8DES - chains A and E; structure by electron microscopy, 2.60 A resolution.

Chain A:
Protein: Major capsid protein
Organism: Escherichia phage EC6098
UniProt: A0A6G9L6B3 (A0A6G9L6B3_9VIRU); residues 1-566 here = UniProt positions 1-566
Sequence (566 residues; each row starts with the number of its first residue):
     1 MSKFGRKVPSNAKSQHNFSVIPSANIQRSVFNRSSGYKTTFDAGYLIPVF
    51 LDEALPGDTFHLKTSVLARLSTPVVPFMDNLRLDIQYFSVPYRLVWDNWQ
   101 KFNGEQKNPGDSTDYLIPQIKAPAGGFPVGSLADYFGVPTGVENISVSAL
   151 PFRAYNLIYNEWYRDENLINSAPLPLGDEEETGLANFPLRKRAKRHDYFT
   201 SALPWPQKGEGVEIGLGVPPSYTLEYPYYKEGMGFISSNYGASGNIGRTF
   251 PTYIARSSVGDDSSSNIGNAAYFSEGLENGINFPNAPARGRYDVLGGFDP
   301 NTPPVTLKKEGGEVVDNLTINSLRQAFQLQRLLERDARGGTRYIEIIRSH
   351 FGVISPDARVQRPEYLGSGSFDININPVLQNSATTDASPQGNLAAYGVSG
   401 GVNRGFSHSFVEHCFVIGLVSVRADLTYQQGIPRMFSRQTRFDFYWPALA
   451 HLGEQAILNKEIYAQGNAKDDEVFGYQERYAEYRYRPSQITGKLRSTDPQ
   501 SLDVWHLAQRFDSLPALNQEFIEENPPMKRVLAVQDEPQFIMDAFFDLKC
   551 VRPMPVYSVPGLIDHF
Unresolved in the structure: 1-3, 222-309

Chain E:
Protein: Putative DNA binding protein
Organism: Escherichia phage EC6098
UniProt: A0A6G9L8Z7 (A0A6G9L8Z7_9VIRU); numbering as in UniProt (aligned over 1-39)
Sequence (39 residues; numbered 1 to 39; the number before each row is that of its first residue):
     1 MARSRRRMSKRSSRRSFRKYAKTHKRNFKARSMRGGIRL
Unresolved in the structure: 1-29

Interface between chain A and chain E:
Contacting residue pairs (32; chain A residue first):
  Gln86(A) - Leu39(E)
  Phe88(A) - Leu39(E)  hydrophobic
  Trp162(A) - Ile37(E)  hydrophobic
  Trp162(A) - Arg38(E)
  Trp162(A) - Leu39(E)  hydrogen bond (backbone-backbone)
  Tyr163(A) - Arg38(E)
  Tyr163(A) - Leu39(E)  hydrophobic
  Asp165(A) - Arg38(E)  salt bridge
  Arg192(A) - Leu39(E)  hydrogen bond (side chain-backbone)
  Ala193(A) - Arg38(E)
  Lys194(A) - Arg38(E)
  His196(A) - Met33(E)
  His196(A) - Arg34(E)
  His196(A) - Arg38(E)
  Thr200(A) - Arg38(E)  hydrogen bond (backbone-side chain)
  Ser201(A) - Arg34(E)  hydrogen bond (backbone-side chain)
  Leu203(A) - Arg34(E)
  Leu203(A) - Gly35(E)
  Ala337(A) - Gly35(E)
  Arg338(A) - Arg34(E)
  Arg338(A) - Gly35(E)  hydrogen bond (backbone-backbone)
  Gly339(A) - Gly36(E)
  Gly340(A) - Gly36(E)
  Arg342(A) - Ile37(E)  hydrogen bond (side chain-backbone)
  Glu345(A) - Gly36(E)
  Glu345(A) - Ile37(E)  hydrogen bond (side chain-backbone)
  Arg348(A) - Ser32(E)
  Tyr365(A) - Leu39(E)  hydrophobic
  Arg423(A) - Leu39(E)
  Glu454(A) - Arg34(E)  salt bridge
  Tyr476(A) - Arg34(E)
  Gln477(A) - Arg34(E)  hydrogen bond
Other interface residues (no listed pair), chain A (32 interface residues in all): Glu161, Arg164, Glu166, Asn167, Ala202, Arg362, Glu478, Ile522

Summary:
32 residues of chain A and 8 residues of chain E are in contact; the contacts include 8 hydrogen bonds and 2
salt bridges. Polar pairs include Asp165(A)-Arg38(E), Glu454(A)-Arg34(E) and Arg192(A)-Leu39(E).
Chain A is Major capsid protein and chain E is Putative DNA binding protein, both from Escherichia phage
EC6098; the structure, Gokushovirus EC6098, was determined by electron microscopy.
